Entry 2VLK (X-ray diffraction, 2.50 A resolution); this record covers chains A and C of the 5 polymer chains in the assembly.

# Chain A
Name: HLA class I histocompatibility antigen, a-2 alpha chain
From: Homo sapiens
Notes: fragment: hla-a2, residues 25-300
Reference sequence: P01892 (1A02_HUMAN); residues 1-276 here correspond to UniProt positions 25-300 (UniProt number = residue number + 24)
Sequence (276 residues; each row starts with the number of its first residue):
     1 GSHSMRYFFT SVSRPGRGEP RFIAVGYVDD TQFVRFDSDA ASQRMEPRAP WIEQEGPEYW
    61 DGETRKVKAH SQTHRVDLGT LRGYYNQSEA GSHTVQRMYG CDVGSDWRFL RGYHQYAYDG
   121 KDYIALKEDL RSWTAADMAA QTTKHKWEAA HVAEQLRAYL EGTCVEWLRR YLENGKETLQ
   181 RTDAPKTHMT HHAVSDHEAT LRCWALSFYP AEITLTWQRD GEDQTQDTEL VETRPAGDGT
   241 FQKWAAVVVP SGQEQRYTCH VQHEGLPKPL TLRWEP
Disulfides: Cys101-Cys164, Cys203-Cys259

# Chain C
Name: Flu matrix peptide
Sequence (9 residues; each row starts with the number of its first residue):
     1 GILGFVFTL

# Chain A / chain C interface
Pairs across the interface (37):
  Tyr7(A) - Gly1(C)  hydrogen bond (side chain-backbone)
  Tyr7(A) - Ile2(C)  hydrophobic
  Glu63(A) - Gly1(C)
  Glu63(A) - Ile2(C)  hydrogen bond (side chain-backbone)
  Lys66(A) - Ile2(C)  hydrogen bond (side chain-backbone)
  Lys66(A) - Leu3(C)
  Lys66(A) - Gly4(C)
  Val67(A) - Ile2(C)
  His70(A) - Ile2(C)
  His70(A) - Leu3(C)
  His70(A) - Val6(C)
  Thr73(A) - Val6(C)
  Thr73(A) - Phe7(C)
  Val76(A) - Thr8(C)
  Asp77(A) - Thr8(C)
  Asp77(A) - Leu9(C)  hydrogen bond (side chain-backbone)
  Leu81(A) - Leu9(C)  hydrophobic
  Tyr84(A) - Leu9(C)  hydrogen bond (side chain-backbone)
  Arg97(A) - Leu3(C)
  Arg97(A) - Phe7(C)
  Tyr99(A) - Ile2(C)
  Tyr99(A) - Leu3(C)  hydrogen bond (side chain-backbone)
  His114(A) - Phe7(C)
  Tyr116(A) - Leu9(C)  hydrophobic
  Thr143(A) - Leu9(C)  hydrogen bond (side chain-backbone)
  Lys146(A) - Thr8(C)
  Trp147(A) - Phe7(C)  hydrophobic
  Trp147(A) - Thr8(C)  hydrogen bond (side chain-backbone)
  Trp147(A) - Leu9(C)  hydrophobic
  Val152(A) - Phe7(C)  hydrophobic
  Gln155(A) - Phe5(C)
  Leu156(A) - Leu3(C)  hydrophobic
  Tyr159(A) - Gly1(C)  hydrogen bond (side chain-backbone)
  Tyr159(A) - Ile2(C)
  Tyr159(A) - Leu3(C)  hydrophobic
  Trp167(A) - Gly1(C)
  Tyr171(A) - Gly1(C)  hydrogen bond (side chain-backbone)
Also at the interface, not in a pair above, chain A (30 interface residues in all): Met5, Phe9, Met45, Tyr59, Ala69, Thr80, Tyr123

# Summary
30 residues of chain A face 9 of chain C across their interface; the contacts include 10 hydrogen bonds. Among
the polar pairs are Tyr7(A)-Gly1(C), Glu63(A)-Ile2(C) and Lys66(A)-Ile2(C).
Chain A is HLA class I histocompatibility antigen, a-2 alpha chain (Homo sapiens) and chain C is Flu matrix
peptide; the structure, The Structural Dynamics and Energetics of an Immunodominant T-cell Receptor are
Programmed by its Vbeta Domain, was determined by X-ray diffraction (same publication as 2VLJ, 2VLL, 2VLM and
2VLR).
